3HOW - chains B and 1 of the 15 polymer chains in the assembly; structure by X-ray diffraction, 3.60 A resolution.

Chain B:
Molecule: DNA-directed RNA polymerase II subunit RPB2
Organism: Saccharomyces cerevisiae
Notes: EC 2.7.7.6
Reference sequence: P08518 (RPB2_YEAST); residue numbers follow UniProt; this construct covers 1-1224
Sequence (1224 residues; row label = number of the first residue in the row):
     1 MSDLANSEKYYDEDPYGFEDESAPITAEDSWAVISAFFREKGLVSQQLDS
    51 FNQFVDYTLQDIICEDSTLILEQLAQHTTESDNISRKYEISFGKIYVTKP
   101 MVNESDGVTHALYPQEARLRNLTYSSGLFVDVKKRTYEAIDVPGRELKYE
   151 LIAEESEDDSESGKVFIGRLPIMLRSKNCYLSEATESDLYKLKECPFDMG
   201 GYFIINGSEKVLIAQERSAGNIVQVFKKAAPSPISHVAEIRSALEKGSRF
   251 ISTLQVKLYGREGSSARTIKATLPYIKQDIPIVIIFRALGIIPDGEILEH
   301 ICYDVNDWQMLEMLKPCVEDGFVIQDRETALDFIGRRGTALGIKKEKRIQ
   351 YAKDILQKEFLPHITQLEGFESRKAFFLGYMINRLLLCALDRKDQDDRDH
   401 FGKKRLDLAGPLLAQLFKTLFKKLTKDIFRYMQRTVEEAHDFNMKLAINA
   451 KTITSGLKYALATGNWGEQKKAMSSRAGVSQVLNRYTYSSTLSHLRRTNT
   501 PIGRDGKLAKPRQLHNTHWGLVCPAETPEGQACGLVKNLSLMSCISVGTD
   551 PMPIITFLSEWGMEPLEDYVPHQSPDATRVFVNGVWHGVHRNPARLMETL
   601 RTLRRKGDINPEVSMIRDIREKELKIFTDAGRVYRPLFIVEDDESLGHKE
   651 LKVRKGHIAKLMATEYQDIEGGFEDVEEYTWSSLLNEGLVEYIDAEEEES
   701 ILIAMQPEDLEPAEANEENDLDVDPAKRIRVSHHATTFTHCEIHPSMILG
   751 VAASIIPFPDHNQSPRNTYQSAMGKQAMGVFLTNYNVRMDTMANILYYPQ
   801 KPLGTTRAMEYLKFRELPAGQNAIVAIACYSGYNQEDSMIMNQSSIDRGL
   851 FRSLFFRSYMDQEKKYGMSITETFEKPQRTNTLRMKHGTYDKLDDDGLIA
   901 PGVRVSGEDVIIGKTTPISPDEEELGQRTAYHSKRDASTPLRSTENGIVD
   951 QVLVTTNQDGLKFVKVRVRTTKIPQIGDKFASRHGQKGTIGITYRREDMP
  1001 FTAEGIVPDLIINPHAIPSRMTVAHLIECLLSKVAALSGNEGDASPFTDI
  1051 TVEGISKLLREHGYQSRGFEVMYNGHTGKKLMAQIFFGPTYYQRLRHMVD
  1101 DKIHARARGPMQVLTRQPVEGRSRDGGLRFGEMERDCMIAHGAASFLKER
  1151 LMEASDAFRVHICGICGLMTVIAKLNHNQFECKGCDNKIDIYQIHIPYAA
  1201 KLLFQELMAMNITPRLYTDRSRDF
Not modelled in the structure: 1-19, 71-89, 135-163, 337-344, 438-445, 471, 669-677, 716-721, 920-932
Ion coordination: Zn2+: Cys-1163, Cys-1166, Cys-1182, Cys-1185
From the paper describing this entry:
  - binding site for the 18-nt RNA strand: Arg-766, Arg-1020
  - binding site for the 26-nt DNA strand (chain 1): Arg-504

Chain 1:
Molecule: 26-nt DNA strand
Sequence (26 nucleotides; row label = number of the first residue in the row):
     5 AGCTCAAGTAGTTATGCCUGGTCATT
Not modelled in the structure: 5-9, 29-30
Modified / non-standard residues: BRU (5-bromo-2'-deoxyuridine-5'-monophosphate) at position 23

Chain B / chain 1 interface:
Pairs across the interface (21):
  Ser-208(B) / DG25(1)  hydrogen bond to the phosphate
  Pro-231(B) / DA11(1)  phosphate contact
  Ser-232(B) / DA11(1)  phosphate contact
  Pro-233(B) / DA11(1)  phosphate contact
  Ala-462(B) / DG25(1)  sugar contact
  Thr-463(B) / DT26(1)  sugar contact
  Gln-469(B) / DC27(1)  hydrogen bond to the phosphate
  Arg-504(B) / DA14(1)  hydrogen bond to the base
  Arg-504(B) / DG15(1)  hydrogen bond to the base
  Arg-504(B) / DT16(1)  base contact
  Thr-791(B) / DG24(1)  phosphate contact
  Met-792(B) / BRU_23(1)  phosphate contact
  Met-792(B) / DG24(1)  phosphate contact
  Arg-942(B) / BRU_23(1)  salt bridge to the phosphate
  Gly-1121(B) / DC22(1)  phosphate contact
  Arg-1122(B) / DC22(1)  hydrogen bond to the phosphate
  Leu-1128(B) / DC21(1)  phosphate contact
  Arg-1129(B) / DG20(1)  salt bridge to the phosphate
  Arg-1129(B) / DC21(1)  phosphate contact
  Gly-1131(B) / DG20(1)  phosphate contact
  Met-1133(B) / DT19(1)  sugar contact
Interface residues without a listed pair, chain B (22 interface residues in all): Asn-206, Lys-210, Ser-1123, Gly-1127, Glu-1134
Interface residues without a listed pair, chain 1 (14 interface residues in all): DA10

In short:
22 residues of chain B and 14 residues of chain 1 are in contact, with 5 hydrogen bonds and 2 salt bridges.
Polar contacts include Arg-504(B)/DA14(1), Arg-504(B)/DG15(1) and Ser-208(B)/DG25(1). From the paper: a
binding site for the 18-nt RNA strand at Arg-766(B) and Arg-1020(B); a binding site for the 26-nt DNA strand
(chain 1) at Arg-504(B).
Here chain B is DNA-directed RNA polymerase II subunit RPB2 (Saccharomyces cerevisiae) and chain 1 is a 26-nt
DNA strand. Entry 3HOW (Complete RNA polymerase II elongation complex III with a T-U mismatch and a frayed RNA
3'-uridine) was determined by X-ray diffraction together with 3HOU, 3HOV, 3HOX, 3HOY and 3HOZ from the same
study.
